PDB entry 7WHH | X-ray diffraction, 2.60 A resolution | chains A and E

[Chain A]
Molecule: Processed angiotensin-converting enzyme 2
Source organism: Homo sapiens
UniProt: Q9BYF1 (ACE2_HUMAN); residue numbers follow UniProt; this construct covers 19-615
Amino-acid sequence (598 residues; each row starts with the number of its first residue):
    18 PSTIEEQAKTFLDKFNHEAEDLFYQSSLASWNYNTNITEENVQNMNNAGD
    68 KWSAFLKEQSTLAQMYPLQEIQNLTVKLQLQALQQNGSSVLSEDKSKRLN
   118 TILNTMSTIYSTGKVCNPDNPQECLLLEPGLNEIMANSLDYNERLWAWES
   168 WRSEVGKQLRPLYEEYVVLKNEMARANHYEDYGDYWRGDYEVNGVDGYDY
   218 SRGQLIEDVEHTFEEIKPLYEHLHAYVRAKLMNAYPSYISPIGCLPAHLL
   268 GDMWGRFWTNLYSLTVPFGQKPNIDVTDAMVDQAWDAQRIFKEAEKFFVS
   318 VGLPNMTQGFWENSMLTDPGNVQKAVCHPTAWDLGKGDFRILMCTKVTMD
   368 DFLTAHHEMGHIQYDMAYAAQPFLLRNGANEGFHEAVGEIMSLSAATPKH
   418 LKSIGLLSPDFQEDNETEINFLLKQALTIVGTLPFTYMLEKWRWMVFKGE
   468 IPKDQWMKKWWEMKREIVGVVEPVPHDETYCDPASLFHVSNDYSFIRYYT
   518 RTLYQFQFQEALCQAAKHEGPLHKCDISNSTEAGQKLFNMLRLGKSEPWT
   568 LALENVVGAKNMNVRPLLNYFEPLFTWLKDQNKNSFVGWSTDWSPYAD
Sequence notes: expression tag (18)
Curated features (UniProtKB/Swiss-Prot):
  - region (Interaction with SARS-CoV spike glycoprotein): D30 to Y41, M82 to P84, K353 to R357
  - active site: E375 (Proton acceptor), H505 (Proton donor)
  - binding site (chloride): R169, W477, K481
  - binding site (substrate): R273, H345, P346, Y515
  - binding site (Zn(2+)): H374, H378, E402
  - glycosylation (N-linked (GlcNAc...) asparagine): N53, N90, N103, N322, N432, N546
Cystine bridges: C133-C141, C344-C361, C530-C542
Covalently attached groups: N-acetylglucosamine (NAG) linked to N53, N90, N322, N546
Metal / ion sites: Zn2+: H374, H378, E402

[Chain E]
Molecule: Spike glycoprotein
Source organism: Severe acute respiratory syndrome coronavirus 2
Notes: fragment: Omicron RBD
UniProt: P0DTC2 (SPIKE_SARS2); numbering as in UniProt (aligned over 333-526)
Amino-acid sequence (194 residues; each row starts with the number of its first residue):
   333 TNLCPFDEVFNATRFASVYAWNRKRISNCVADYSVLYNLAPFFTFKCYGV
   383 SPTKLNDLCFTNVYADSFVIRGDEVRQIAPGQTGNIADYNYKLPDDFTGC
   433 VIAWNSNKLDSKVSGNYNYLYRLFRKSNLKPFERDISTEIYQAGNKPCNG
   483 VAGFNCYFPLKSYSFRPTYGVGHQPYRVVVLSFELLHAPATVCG
Sequence notes: variant D339 (Gly in P0DTC2), L371 (Ser in P0DTC2), P373 (Ser in P0DTC2), F375 (Ser in P0DTC2), N417 (Lys in P0DTC2), K440 (Asn in P0DTC2), S446 (Gly in P0DTC2), N477 (Ser in P0DTC2), K478 (Thr in P0DTC2), A484 (Glu in P0DTC2), K493 (Gln in P0DTC2), S496 (Gly in P0DTC2), R498 (Gln in P0DTC2), Y501 (Asn in P0DTC2), H505 (Tyr in P0DTC2)
Curated features (UniProtKB/Swiss-Prot):
  - region: R403 to D405 (Integrin-binding motif), N448 to F456 (Immunodominant HLA epitope recognized by the CD8+)
  - glycosylation: N343 (N-linked (GlcNAc...) (complex) asparagine)
Cystine bridges: C336-C361, C379-C432, C391-C525, C480-C488
Covalently attached groups: N-acetylglucosamine (NAG) linked to N343
What the authors report for this chain:
  - conformationally variable residues (loop rearrangement): Y369 to C379

[How chain A and chain E interact]
Residue-residue contacts (35):
  S19(A) with A475(E), hydrogen bond (side chain-backbone); N477(E), hydrogen bond (backbone-side chain)
  Q24(A) with A475(E); N477(E); N487(E), hydrogen bond
  T27(A) with F456(E); Y489(E)
  F28(A) with Y489(E)
  K31(A) with F456(E); Y489(E)
  H34(A) with Y453(E), hydrogen bond; K493(E); S494(E), hydrogen bond (side chain-backbone)
  E35(A) with K493(E), salt bridge
  D38(A) with Y449(E), hydrogen bond; S496(E), hydrogen bond; R498(E), salt bridge
  Y41(A) with R498(E); T500(E), hydrogen bond; Y501(E)
  Q42(A) with Y449(E), hydrogen bond; R498(E)
  L79(A) with F486(E), hydrophobic
  M82(A) with F486(E), hydrophobic
  Y83(A) with F486(E); N487(E), hydrogen bond; Y489(E), hydrogen bond
  N330(A) with T500(E)
  K353(A) with Y501(E); G502(E), hydrogen bond (backbone-backbone); H505(E)
  G354(A) with G502(E); H505(E)
  D355(A) with T500(E)
  R357(A) with T500(E)
Other interface residues (no listed pair), chain A (22 interface residues in all): P18, D30, E37, L45
Other interface residues (no listed pair), chain E (19 interface residues in all): L455, Y473, G476
Interface features reported in the paper:
  - residue pairs: S19(A)-N477(E), Q24(A)-N477(E), E35(A)-K493(E) (salt bridge), D38(A)-S496(E) (hydrogen bond), D38(A)-R498(E) (salt bridge), Y41(A)-Y501(E) (pi stacking)

[Overview]
22 residues of chain A face 19 of chain E across their interface; the contacts include 12 hydrogen bonds and 2
salt bridges. Polar contacts include E35(A)-K493(E), D38(A)-R498(E) and S19(A)-A475(E). The authors report
contacts between S19(A) and N477(E) and Q24(A) and N477(E); salt bridges between E35(A) and K493(E) and D38(A)
and R498(E); a hydrogen bond between D38(A) and S496(E). The paper reports conformational variability at
Y369(E).
Chain A is Processed angiotensin-converting enzyme 2 (Homo sapiens) and chain E is Spike glycoprotein (Severe
acute respiratory syndrome coronavirus 2); the structure, Crystal structure of SARS-CoV-2 omicron RBD and
human ACE2, was determined by X-ray diffraction.
